PDB entry 4Q3F | X-ray diffraction, 1.80 A resolution | chain A

# Chain A
Molecule: D-dopachrome decarboxylase
From: Homo sapiens
Notes: EC 4.1.1.84
UniProtKB: P30046 (DOPD_HUMAN); residues 1-117 here correspond to UniProt positions 2-118 (UniProt number = residue number + 1)
Chain sequence (117 residues; each row starts with the number of its first residue):
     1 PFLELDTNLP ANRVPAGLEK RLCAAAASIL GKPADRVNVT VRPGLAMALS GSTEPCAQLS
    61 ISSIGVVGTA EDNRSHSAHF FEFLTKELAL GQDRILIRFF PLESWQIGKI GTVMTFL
Curated features (UniProtKB/Swiss-Prot):
  - modified residue: Pro1 (N-acetylproline), Lys32 (N6-acetyllysine)

# In short
Chain A is D-dopachrome decarboxylase (Homo sapiens); the structure, Human D-DT complexed with tartrate, was
determined by X-ray diffraction, deposited together with 3KAN and 3KER.
